4D7P - chain A; structure by X-ray diffraction, 2.00 A resolution.

[Chain A]
Protein: Superoxide reductase
Organism: Giardia intestinalis
Notes: EC 1.15.1.2
UniProt: E1EW53 (E1EW53_GIAIA); numbering as in UniProt (aligned over 1-111)
Sequence (111 residues; numbered 1 to 111; the number before each row is that of its first residue):
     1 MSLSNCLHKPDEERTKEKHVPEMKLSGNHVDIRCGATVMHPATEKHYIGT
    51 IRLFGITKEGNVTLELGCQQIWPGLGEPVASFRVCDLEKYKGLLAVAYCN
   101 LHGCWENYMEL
Not modelled in the structure: 1-15
Metal / ion sites: Fe ion: His-19, His-40, His-46, Cys-99, His-102
Reported in the primary citation:
  - Fe ion coordination: Glu-17, His-19, His-40, His-46, Cys-99, His-102
  - conformationally variable residues (order/disorder transition): Met-1 to Thr-15

[In short]
The Fe ion site is built by His-19, His-40, His-46, Cys-99 and His-102. The paper reports Fe ion coordination
by Glu-17, His-19 and His-40 among others; conformational variability at Met-1.
Chain A is Superoxide reductase (Giardia intestinalis); the structure, Superoxide reductase (1Fe-SOR) from
Giardia intestinalis, was determined by X-ray diffraction together with 4BGL from the same study.
